PDB entry 2YPT | X-ray diffraction, 3.80 A resolution | chains D and H

== Chain D ==
Protein: Caax prenyl protease 1 homolog
From: Homo sapiens
Notes: EC 3.4.24.84
Reference sequence: O75844 (FACE1_HUMAN); numbering as in UniProt (aligned over 1-475)
Sequence (482 residues; row label = number of the first residue in the row):
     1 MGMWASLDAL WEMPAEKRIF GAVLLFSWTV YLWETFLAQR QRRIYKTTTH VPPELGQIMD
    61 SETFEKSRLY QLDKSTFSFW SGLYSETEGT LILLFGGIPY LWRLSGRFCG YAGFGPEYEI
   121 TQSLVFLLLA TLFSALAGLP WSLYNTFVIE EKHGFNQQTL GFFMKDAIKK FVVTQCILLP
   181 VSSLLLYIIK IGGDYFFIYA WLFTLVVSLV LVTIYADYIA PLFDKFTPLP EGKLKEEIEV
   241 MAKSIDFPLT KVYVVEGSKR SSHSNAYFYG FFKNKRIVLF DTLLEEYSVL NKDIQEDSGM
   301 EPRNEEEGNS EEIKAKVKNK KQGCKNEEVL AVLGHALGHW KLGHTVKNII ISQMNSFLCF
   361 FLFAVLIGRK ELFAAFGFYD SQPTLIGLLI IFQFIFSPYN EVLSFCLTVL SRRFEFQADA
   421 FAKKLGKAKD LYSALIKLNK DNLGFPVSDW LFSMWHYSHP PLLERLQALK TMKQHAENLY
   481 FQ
Disordered / not traced: 1-9, 108-115, 272-274, 286-321, 472-482
Sequence notes: variant A137 (Thr in O75844); engineered mutation A336 (Glu in O75844); expression tag (476-482)
Ion coordination: Zn2+: H335, H339, E415 (shared with S662(H) of chain H)
Curated features (UniProtKB/Swiss-Prot):
  - binding site (Zn(2+)): H335, H339, E415
  - natural variant: A137 (T137A: this construct carries the variant), P248 (P248L: In MADB), N265 (N265S: In MADB), W340 (W340R: In MADB)
  - mutagenesis: H335 (H335A: Loss of catalytic activity but not viral restriction)

== Chain H ==
Protein: Prelamin-A/C
Notes: fragment: c-terminal tetrapeptide, residues 661-664
Reference sequence: P02545 (LMNA_HUMAN); residue numbers follow UniProt; this construct covers 661-664
Sequence (4 residues; each row starts with the number of its first residue):
   661 CSIM
Ion coordination: Zn2+: S662 (shared with H335(D), H339(D), E415(D) of chain D)
Curated features (UniProtKB/Swiss-Prot):
  - modified residue: C661 (Cysteine methyl ester)
  - lipidation: C661 (S-farnesyl cysteine)
  - mutagenesis: C661 (C661S: Loss of interaction with NARF. Abolishes farnesylation)

== How chain D and chain H interact ==
Contacting residue pairs (19):
  N265(D) with S662(H); I663(H); M664(H), hydrogen bond (side chain-backbone)
  A266(D) with S662(H); I663(H)
  Y267(D) with C661(H)
  V332(D) with I663(H), hydrophobic
  H335(D) with S662(H), hydrogen bond (side chain-backbone)
  H339(D) with C661(H); S662(H)
  E415(D) with S662(H); I663(H)
  L438(D) with M664(H)
  N439(D) with M664(H)
  N442(D) with M664(H)
  H459(D) with S662(H), hydrogen bond; I663(H); M664(H)
  R465(D) with I663(H), hydrogen bond (side chain-backbone)
Also at the interface, not in a pair above, chain D (14 interface residues in all): S264, F268

== Overview ==
The interface between chain D and chain H involves 14 residues on one side and 4 on the other; the contacts
include 4 hydrogen bonds. Polar contacts include N265(D)-M664(H), H335(D)-S662(H) and H459(D)-S662(H).
Chain D is Caax prenyl protease 1 homolog (Homo sapiens) and chain H is Prelamin-A/C; the structure, Crystal
structure of the human nuclear membrane zinc metalloprotease ZMPSTE24 mutant (E336A) in complex with a ...,
was determined by X-ray diffraction (same publication as 4AW6).
